PDB entry 8GHU | electron microscopy, 3.00 A resolution | chains a and e of the 15 polymer chains in the assembly

# Chain a
Molecule: 16S rRNA
Organism: Escherichia coli
Sequence (1532 nucleotides; numbered 2 to 1533; the number before each row is that of its first residue):
     2 AAUUGAAGAGUUUGAUCAUGGCUCAGAUUGAACGCUGGCGGCAGGCCUAA
    52 CACAUGCAAGUCGAACGGUAACAGGAAGAAGCUUGCUUCUUUGCUGACGA
   102 GUGGCGGACGGGUGAGUAAUGUCUGGGAAACUGCCUGAUGGAGGGGGAUA
   152 ACUACUGGAAACGGUAGCUAAUACCGCAUAACGUCGCAAGACCAAAGAGG
   202 GGGACCUUCGGGCCUCUUGCCAUCGGAUGUGCCCAGAUGGGAUUAGCUAG
   252 UAGGUGGGGUAACGGCUCACCUAGGCGACGAUCCCUAGCUGGUCUGAGAG
   302 GAUGACCAGCCACACUGGAACUGAGACACGGUCCAGACUCCUACGGGAGG
   352 CAGCAGUGGGGAAUAUUGCACAAUGGGCGCAAGCCUGAUGCAGCCAUGCC
   402 GCGUGUAUGAAGAAGGCCUUCGGGUUGUAAAGUACUUUCAGCGGGGAGGA
   452 AGGGAGUAAAGUUAAUACCUUUGCUCAUUGACGUUACCCGCAGAAGAAGC
   502 ACCGGCUAACUCCGUGCCAGCAGCCGCGGUAAUACGGAGGGUGCAAGCGU
   552 UAAUCGGAAUUACUGGGCGUAAAGCGCACGCAGGCGGUUUGUUAAGUCAG
   602 AUGUGAAAUCCCCGGGCUCAACCUGGGAACUGCAUCUGAUACUGGCAAGC
   652 UUGAGUCUCGUAGAGGGGGGUAGAAUUCCAGGUGUAGCGGUGAAAUGCGU
   702 AGAGAUCUGGAGGAAUACCGGUGGCGAAGGCGGCCCCCUGGACGAAGACU
   752 GACGCUCAGGUGCGAAAGCGUGGGGAGCAAACAGGAUUAGAUACCCUGGU
   802 AGUCCACGCCGUAAACGAUGUCGACUUGGAGGUUGUGCCCUUGAGGCGUG
   852 GCUUCCGGAGCUAACGCGUUAAGUCGACCGCCUGGGGAGUACGGCCGCAA
   902 GGUUAAAACUCAAAUGAAUUGACGGGGGCCCGCACAAGCGGUGGAGCAUG
   952 UGGUUUAAUUCGAUGCAACGCGAAGAACCUUACCUGGUCUUGACAUCCAC
  1002 GGAAGUUUUCAGAGAUGAGAAUGUGCCUUCGGGAACCGUGAGACAGGUGC
  1052 UGCAUGGCUGUCGUCAGCUCGUGUUGUGAAAUGUUGGGUUAAGUCCCGCA
  1102 ACGAGCGCAACCCUUAUCCUUUGUUGCCAGCGGUCCGGCCGGGAACUCAA
  1152 AGGAGACUGCCAGUGAUAAACUGGAGGAAGGUGGGGAUGACGUCAAGUCA
  1202 UCAUGGCCCUUACGACCAGGGCUACACACGUGCUACAAUGGCGCAUACAA
  1252 AGAGAAGCGACCUCGCGAGAGCAAGCGGACCUCAUAAAGUGCGUCGUAGU
  1302 CCGGAUUGGAGUCUGCAACUCGACUCCAUGAAGUCGGAAUCGCUAGUAAU
  1352 CGUGGAUCAGAAUGCCACGGUGAAUACGUUCCCGGGCCUUGUACACACAG
  1402 CCCXUCACACCAUGGGAGUGGGUUGCAAAAGAAGUAGGUAGCUUAACCUU
  1452 CGGGAGGGCGCUUACCACUUUGUGAUUCAUGACUGGGGUGAAGUCGUAAC
  1502 AAGGUAACCGUAGGGGAACCUGCGGUUGGAUC
Modified residues: ZIV ((2S)-4-[[(2R,3S,4R,5R)-5-(6-aminopurin-9-yl)-3,4-bis(oxidanyl)oxolan-2-yl]methyl-[2-[2-azanyl-9-[(2R,3R,4R,5R)-5-[bis(oxidanyl)phosphanyloxymethyl]-3,4-bis(oxidanyl)oxolan-2-yl]-6-oxidanylidene-3H-purin-7-yl]ethyl]amino]-2-azanyl-butanoic acid) at position 1405
Metal / ion sites: Mg2+ site 1 near U17 (its only coordinating residue here); Mg2+ site 2 near C48 (its only coordinating residue here); Mg2+ site 3 near A53 (its only coordinating residue here); Mg2+ site 4: U180, A195; Mg2+ site 5 near G266 (its only coordinating residue here); Mg2+ site 6: G299, G558; Mg2+ site 7 near C352 (its only coordinating residue here); Mg2+ site 8 near G361 (its only coordinating residue here); Mg2+ site 9 near C504 (its only coordinating residue here); Mg2+ site 10 near A560 (its only coordinating residue here); Mg2+ site 11 near C569 (its only coordinating residue here); Mg2+ site 12 near A572 (its only coordinating residue here); 6 more Mg2+ sites not listed
Reported in the primary citation:
  - conformationally variable residues: A1408, U1495, G1516

# Chain e
Molecule: 30S ribosomal protein S5
Organism: Escherichia coli
Reference sequence: F4TL26 (F4TL26_ECOLX); residues 9-158 here correspond to UniProt positions 10-159 (UniProt number = residue number + 1)
Amino-acid sequence (150 residues; each row starts with the number of its first residue):
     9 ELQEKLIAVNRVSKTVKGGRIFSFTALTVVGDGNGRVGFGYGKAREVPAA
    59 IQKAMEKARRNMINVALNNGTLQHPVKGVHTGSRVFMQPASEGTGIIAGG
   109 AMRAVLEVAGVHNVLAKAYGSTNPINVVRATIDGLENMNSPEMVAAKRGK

# Chain a / chain e interface
Residue-residue contacts (77):
  U5(a) / Glu-100(e)  base contact
  G6(a) / Ala-98(e)  base contact
  G6(a) / Ser-99(e)  base contact
  G6(a) / Glu-100(e)  hydrogen bond to the base
  G6(a) / Thr-102(e)  base contact
  A7(a) / Phe-94(e)  base contact
  A7(a) / Gln-96(e)  hydrogen bond to the base
  A7(a) / Thr-102(e)  phosphate contact
  A7(a) / Leu-123(e)  phosphate contact
  A7(a) / Ala-124(e)  sugar contact
  A7(a) / Lys-125(e)  sugar contact
  A8(a) / Ile-105(e)  phosphate contact
  A8(a) / Ala-106(e)  base contact
  A8(a) / Gly-107(e)  phosphate contact
  A8(a) / Ala-124(e)  sugar contact
  A8(a) / Lys-125(e)  salt bridge to the phosphate
  G9(a) / Gly-107(e)  phosphate contact
  G9(a) / Lys-125(e)  salt bridge to the phosphate
  G9(a) / Ala-126(e)  phosphate contact
  A10(a) / Gly-108(e)  phosphate contact
  A10(a) / Thr-130(e)  hydrogen bond to the phosphate
  G15(a) / Ser-21(e)  hydrogen bond to the sugar
  G15(a) / Lys-22(e)  base contact
  G15(a) / Thr-23(e)  hydrogen bond to the base
  G15(a) / Arg-28(e)  hydrogen bond to the sugar
  A16(a) / Arg-19(e)  phosphate contact
  A16(a) / Val-20(e)  sugar contact
  A16(a) / Ser-21(e)  sugar contact
  U17(a) / Asn-18(e)  phosphate contact
  C18(a) / Asn-131(e)  hydrogen bond to the phosphate
  C18(a) / Asn-134(e)  phosphate contact
  A19(a) / Thr-89(e)  phosphate contact
  A19(a) / Ser-129(e)  phosphate contact
  A19(a) / Asn-134(e)  hydrogen bond to the phosphate
  U20(a) / Ser-129(e)  phosphate contact
  A560(a) / Tyr-127(e)  base contact
  A560(a) / Gly-128(e)  hydrogen bond to the sugar
  G567(a) / Arg-92(e)  phosphate contact
  A864(a) / Thr-89(e)  sugar contact
  A864(a) / Gly-90(e)  hydrogen bond to the phosphate
  U921(a) / Lys-22(e)  hydrogen bond to the sugar
  U921(a) / Thr-23(e)  base contact
  G922(a) / Thr-23(e)  hydrogen bond to the sugar
  G922(a) / Val-24(e)  sugar contact
  G922(a) / Lys-25(e)  sugar contact
  A923(a) / Lys-25(e)  phosphate contact
  U1070(a) / Arg-53(e)  phosphate contact
  C1071(a) / Arg-53(e)  salt bridge to the phosphate
  G1072(a) / Ala-52(e)  phosphate contact
  G1072(a) / Lys-61(e)  salt bridge to the phosphate
  U1073(a) / Lys-61(e)  salt bridge to the phosphate
  G1074(a) / Lys-65(e)  phosphate contact
  G1074(a) / Arg-68(e)  salt bridge to the phosphate
  U1078(a) / His-88(e)  sugar contact
  U1078(a) / Ile-133(e)  hydrogen bond to the sugar
  U1078(a) / Asn-134(e)  base contact
  U1078(a) / Arg-137(e)  hydrogen bond to the sugar
  G1079(a) / Tyr-49(e)  hydrogen bond to the phosphate
  G1079(a) / Ile-133(e)  sugar contact
  G1079(a) / Arg-137(e)  salt bridge to the phosphate
  A1080(a) / Val-20(e)  phosphate contact
  A1080(a) / Thr-33(e)  phosphate contact
  A1080(a) / Tyr-49(e)  hydrogen bond to the phosphate
  A1081(a) / Val-20(e)  phosphate contact
  A1081(a) / Ser-21(e)  phosphate contact
  A1081(a) / Lys-22(e)  salt bridge to the phosphate
  A1081(a) / Lys-51(e)  phosphate contact
  U1194(a) / Lys-25(e)  sugar contact
  U1194(a) / Gly-26(e)  phosphate contact
  C1195(a) / Lys-25(e)  phosphate contact
  C1195(a) / Gly-26(e)  phosphate contact
  A1396(a) / Thr-23(e)  base contact
  A1396(a) / Arg-28(e)  hydrogen bond to the phosphate
  C1397(a) / Arg-28(e)  hydrogen bond to the phosphate
  A1398(a) / Thr-23(e)  base contact
  A1398(a) / Val-24(e)  hydrogen bond to the base
  A1398(a) / Lys-25(e)  base contact
Other interface residues (no listed pair), chain a (36 interface residues in all): G568, U863, G1193, G1386
Other interface residues (no listed pair), chain e (45 interface residues in all): Val-87

# Summary
Chain a and chain e form an interface of 36 and 45 residues respectively, with 19 hydrogen bonds and 8 salt
bridges. Polar contacts include G6(a)/Glu-100(e), A7(a)/Gln-96(e) and G15(a)/Thr-23(e). The Mg2+ site 4 is
built by U180(a) and A195(a). G299(a) and G558(a) coordinate Mg2+ site 6. The paper reports conformational
variability at A1408(a), U1495(a) and G1516(a).
Chain a is 16S rRNA and chain e is 30S ribosomal protein S5, both from Escherichia coli; the structure,
Methyltransferase RmtC bound to the 30S ribosomal subunit, was determined by electron microscopy.
